PDB entry 9MIE | electron microscopy, 3.93 A resolution | chain C

Chain C:
Molecule: NACHT, LRR and PYD domains-containing protein 3
From: Homo sapiens
Notes: EC 3.6.4.-
UniProtKB: Q96P20 (NLRP3_HUMAN); residue numbers follow UniProt; this construct covers 1-1036
Amino-acid sequence (1036 residues; row label = number of the first residue in the row):
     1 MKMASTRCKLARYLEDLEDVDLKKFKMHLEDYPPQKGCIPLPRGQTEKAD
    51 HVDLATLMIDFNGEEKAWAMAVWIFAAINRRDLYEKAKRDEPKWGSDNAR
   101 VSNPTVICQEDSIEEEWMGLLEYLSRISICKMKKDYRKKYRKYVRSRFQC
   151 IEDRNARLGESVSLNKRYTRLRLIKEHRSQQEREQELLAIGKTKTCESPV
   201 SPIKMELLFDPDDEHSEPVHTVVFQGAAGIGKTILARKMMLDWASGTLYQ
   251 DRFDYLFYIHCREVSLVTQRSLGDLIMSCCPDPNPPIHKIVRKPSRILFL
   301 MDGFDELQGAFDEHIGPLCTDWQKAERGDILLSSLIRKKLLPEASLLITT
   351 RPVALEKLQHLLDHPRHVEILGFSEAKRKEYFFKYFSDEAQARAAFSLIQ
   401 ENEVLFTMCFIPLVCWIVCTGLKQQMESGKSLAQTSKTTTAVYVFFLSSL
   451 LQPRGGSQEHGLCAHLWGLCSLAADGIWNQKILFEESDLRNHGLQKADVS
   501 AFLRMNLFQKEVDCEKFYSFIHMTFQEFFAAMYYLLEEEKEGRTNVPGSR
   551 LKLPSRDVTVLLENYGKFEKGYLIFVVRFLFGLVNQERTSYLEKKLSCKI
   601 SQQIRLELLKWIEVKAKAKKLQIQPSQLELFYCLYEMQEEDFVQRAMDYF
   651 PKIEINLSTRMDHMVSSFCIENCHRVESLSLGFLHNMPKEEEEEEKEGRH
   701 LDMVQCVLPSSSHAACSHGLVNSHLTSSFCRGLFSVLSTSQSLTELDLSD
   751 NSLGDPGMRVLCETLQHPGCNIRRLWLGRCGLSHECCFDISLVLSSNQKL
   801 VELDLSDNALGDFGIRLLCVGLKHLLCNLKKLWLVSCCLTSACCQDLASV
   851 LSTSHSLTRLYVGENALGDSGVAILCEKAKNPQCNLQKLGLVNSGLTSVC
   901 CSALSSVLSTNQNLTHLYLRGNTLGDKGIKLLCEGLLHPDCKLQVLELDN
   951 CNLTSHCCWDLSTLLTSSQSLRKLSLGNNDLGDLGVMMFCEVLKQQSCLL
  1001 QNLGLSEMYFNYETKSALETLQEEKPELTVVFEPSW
Unresolved in the structure: 1-132, 177-200, 454-461, 538-552, 687-724, 1036
Swiss-Prot annotation at these positions:
  - region: Lys131 to Lys134 (Required for binding to phosphatidylinositol 4-phosphate (PtdIns4P))
  - motif: Leu355 to Gln359 (KFERQ-like motif 1), Gln603 to Glu607 (KFERQ-like motif 2), Gln798 to Glu802 (KFERQ-like motif 3), Glu991 to Gln995 (KFERQ-like motif 4)
  - binding site (ATP): Thr169, Gly226 to Ile234, His522
  - modified residue: Ser5 (Phosphoserine), Tyr13 (Phosphotyrosine), Tyr136 (Phosphotyrosine), Tyr140 (Phosphotyrosine), Tyr143 (Phosphotyrosine), Ser161 (Phosphoserine), Ser163 (Phosphoserine), Tyr168 (Phosphotyrosine), Ser198 (Phosphoserine), Ser201 (Phosphoserine), Ser265 (Phosphoserine), Ser295 (Phosphoserine), Ser334 (Phosphoserine), Ser728 (Phosphoserine), Ser735 (Phosphoserine), Ser806 (Phosphoserine), Tyr861 (Phosphotyrosine), Ser975 (Phosphoserine), Ser1035 (Phosphoserine)
  - lipidation (S-palmitoyl cysteine): Cys130, Cys837, Cys838, Cys844, Cys958
  - cross-link (Glycyl lysine isopeptide (Lys-Gly)): Lys324 (interchain with G-Cter in ubiquitin), Lys430 (interchain with G-Cter in ubiquitin), Lys689 (interchain with G-Cter in ubiquitin), Lys878 (interchain with G-Cter in ubiquitin), Lys927 (interchain with G-Cter in ubiquitin), Lys973 (interchain with G-Cter in ubiquitin)
  - natural variant: Asp21 (D21H: In KEFH), Ile174 (I174T: In CINCA), Val200 (V200M: In FCAS1 and MWS), Arg262 (R262L: In CINCA; R262P: In CINCA; R262W: In FCAS1 and MWS), Leu266 (L266H: In CINCA), Asp305 (D305G: In CINCA; D305N: In CINCA and MWS), Leu307 (L307P: In FCAS1 and MWS), Gln308 (Q308K: In CINCA), Phe311 (F311S: In CINCA), Thr350 (T350M: In MWS and CINCA), Ala354 (A354V: In MWS), Leu355 (L355P: In FCAS1), 15 further natural variant entries in UniProt
  - mutagenesis: Lys2 to Arg7 (Strongly decreased interaction with MAVS and localization to mitochondria), Ser5 (S5A: Decreased phosphorylation; increased activation of the NLRP3 inflammasome; S5D/E: Mimics phosphorylation state; decreased activation of the NLRP3 inflammasome), Arg7 to Arg12 (Abolished formation of the NLRP3 inflammasome), Arg7 (R7E: Impaired ability to homooligomerize into ordered polymers), Glu15 (E15R: Impaired ability to homooligomerize into ordered polymers. Complete loss of PYCARD/ASC filament nucleation), Leu22 to Lys23 (Loss of PYCARD/ASC-binding. No effect on GBP5-binding), Lys23 to Lys24 (Impaired ability to homooligomerize into ordered polymers. Complete loss of PYCARD/ASC filament nucleation), Lys23 (K23E: Complete loss of PYCARD/ASC filament nucleation; when associated with E-24), Lys24 (K24E: Complete loss of PYCARD/ASC filament nucleation; when associated with E-23), Met27 (M27E: Impaired ability to homooligomerize into ordered polymers. Complete loss of PYCARD/ASC filament nucleation), Asp31 (D31V: Impaired ability to homooligomerize into ordered polymers. Decreased PYCARD/ASC filament nucleation), Arg43 (R43E: Impaired ability to homooligomerize into ordered polymers; R43W: Complete loss of PYCARD/ASC filament nucleation. Decreased PYCARD/ASC filament nucleation), 60 further mutagenesis entries in UniProt
Ligand contacts:
  - A1BLP ((2P)-2-(4-{[(3R)-1-methylpiperidin-3-yl]amino}-6,7-dihydro-5H-cyclopenta[d]pyridazin-1-yl)-5-(trifluoromethyl)phenol): Ala227, Ala228, Pro352, Phe410, Ile411, Leu413, Val414, Thr439, Tyr443, Thr524, Phe575, Arg578, Leu628, Glu629, Tyr632, Thr659
  - ATP (adenosine-5'-triphosphate): Ile151, Glu152, Arg167, Tyr168, Thr169, Leu171, Ala227, Ala228, Gly229, Ile230, Gly231, Lys232, Thr233, Ile234, Arg262, Asp302, Gly303, Glu306, Phe373, Tyr381, Pro412, Leu413, Trp416, His522

In short:
Bound to chain C: ATP and compound A1BLP. From UniProt: 11 ATP-binding residues and 101 mutagenesis sites.
Chain C is NACHT, LRR and PYD domains-containing protein 3 (Homo sapiens); the structure, Human NLRP3 complex
with compound 2 in the closed hexamer, was determined by electron microscopy together with 9MGY and 9MIG from
the same study.
